PDB entry 5L6T | X-ray diffraction, 2.65 A resolution | chains B and C of the 4 polymer chains in the assembly

[Chain B]
Name: Carbonic anhydrase 2
Source organism: Homo sapiens
Notes: EC 4.2.1.1
UniProtKB: P00918 (CAH2_HUMAN); numbering as in UniProt (aligned over 1-260)
Sequence (260 residues; row label = number of the first residue in the row):
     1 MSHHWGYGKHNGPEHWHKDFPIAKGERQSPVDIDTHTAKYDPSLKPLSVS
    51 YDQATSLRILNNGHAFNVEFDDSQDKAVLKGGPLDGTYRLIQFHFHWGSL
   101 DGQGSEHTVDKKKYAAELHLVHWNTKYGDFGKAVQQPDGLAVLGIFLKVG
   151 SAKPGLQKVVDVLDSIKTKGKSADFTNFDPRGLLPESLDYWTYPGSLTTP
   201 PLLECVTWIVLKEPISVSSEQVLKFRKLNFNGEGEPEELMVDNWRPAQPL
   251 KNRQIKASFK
Not modelled in the structure: 1-3, 220, 233-236, 260
Metal / ion sites: Zn2+ site 1: His4, His64 (shared with QVE_306(C) of chain C); Zn2+ site 2 near His17 (its only coordinating residue here); Zn2+ site 3: Asp34 (shared with 1 residue of chain A); Zn2+ site 4: His36 (shared with 1 residue of chain A); Zn2+ site 5 near Asp72 (its only coordinating residue here); Zn2+ site 6 near Asp75 (its only coordinating residue here); Zn2+ site 7: His94, His96, His119 (shared with 1 residue of chain D); Zn2+ site 8: Asp174 (shared with 1 residue of chain A)
Curated features (UniProtKB/Swiss-Prot):
  - active site: His64 (Proton donor/acceptor)
  - binding site (Zn(2+)): His94, His96, His119
  - binding site (substrate): Thr198, Thr199
  - site: Tyr7 (Fine-tunes the proton-transfer properties of H-64), Asn62 (Fine-tunes the proton-transfer properties of H-64), Asn67 (Fine-tunes the proton-transfer properties of H-64), Gln92 (Involved in the binding of some activators, including histamine and L-histidine)
  - modified residue: Ser2 (N-acetylserine), Ser165 (Phosphoserine), Ser172 (Phosphoserine)
  - natural variant: Lys18 (K18E: In Jogjakarta), Gln92 (Q92P: In OPTB3), His94 (H94Y: In OPTB3 loss of activity), His107 (H107Y: In OPTB3), Gly144 (G144R: In OPTB3), Pro236 (P236H: In Melbourne)
  - mutagenesis: Trp5 (W5A: Impaired activity, not rescued by 4-methylimidazole (4-MI); when associated with W-64), Tyr7 (Y7F: Enhanced activity; Y7H: Reduced proton transfer rate), Asn62 (N62A: Reduced activity; N62D: Strongly reduced activity; N62H: Reduced proton transfer; when associated with A-64; N62L: Reduced activity; N62T: Reduced activity; N62V: Reduced activity), His64 (H64A: Reduced CO(2) hydrase activity, rescued by 4-methylimidazole (4-MI). Reduced proton transfer; when associated with H-62. Enhanced proton transfer; when associated with H-67 ...), Ala65 (A65F: Reduced activity; A65S: 2-fold decrease in enzyme efficiency, as determined by kcat/KM ratio, and efficiently inhibited by chlorzolamide; when associated with Q-67), Asn67 (N67H: Enhanced proton transfer; when associated with A-64; N67L: Reduced activity ...), His94 (H94C/D/E/N/Q: Strongly reduced CO(2) hydrase and p-nitrophenyl acetate esterase activities, impaired stability of zinc binding), Glu106 (E106A/Q: Strongly reduced CO(2) hydrase activity; E106D: Normal CO(2) hydrase activity), Glu117 (E117Q: Strongly reduced activity and sulfonamide affinity), His119 (H119D/N/Q: Reduced activity; H119E: Strongly reduced activity), Val121 (V121A/G/I/L/S: Reduced CO(2) hydrase and p-nitrophenyl acetate esterase activities; V121K/R: Strongly reduced CO(2) hydrase and p-nitrophenyl acetate esterase activities), Val142 (V142F/Y: Strongly impaired activity; V142G: Weakly impaired activity; V142H: Impaired activity), 4 further mutagenesis entries in UniProt

[Chain C]
Name: Aromatic foldamer
Sequence (6 residues; numbered 301 to 306; the number before each row is that of its first residue):
   301 XXXXXX
Modified residues: 4SO (4-sulfamoylbenzoic acid) at position 301, A1IJ4 (4-[3-(aminomethyl)phenoxy]butylcarbamic acid) at position 302, QCL (8-azanyl-4-(2-ethylbutoxy)quinoline-2-carbaldehyde) at position 303, QVS (8-azanyl-4-oxidanyl-quinoline-2-carboxylic acid) at position 304, QUK (8-azanyl-4-(3-azanylpropoxy)quinoline-2-carboxylic acid) at position 305, QVE (8-azanyl-4-(2-hydroxy-2-oxoethyloxy)quinoline-2-carboxylic acid) at position 306
Metal / ion sites: Zn2+ site 1: 4SO_301 (shared with 3 residues of chain A); Zn2+ site 2: QVE_306 (shared with His4(B), His64(B) of chain B)

[Interface between chain B and chain C]
Pairs across the interface (10; chain B residue first):
  His4(B) - QVS_304(C)
  His4(B) - QUK_305(C)
  His4(B) - QVE_306(C)  hydrogen bond (side chain-backbone)
  Trp5(B) - QVE_306(C)  hydrogen bond (side chain-backbone)
  Asp19(B) - QUK_305(C)
  Phe20(B) - QUK_305(C)
  His64(B) - QVE_306(C)  hydrogen bond (side chain-backbone)
  Pro201(B) - QCL_303(C)
  Pro201(B) - QVE_306(C)
  Leu203(B) - QCL_303(C)

[Summary]
Chain B and chain C form an interface of 7 and 4 residues respectively, with 3 hydrogen bonds. Among the polar
pairs are His4(B)-QVE_306(C), Trp5(B)-QVE_306(C) and His64(B)-QVE_306(C).
Here chain B is Carbonic anhydrase 2 (Homo sapiens) and chain C is Aromatic foldamer. Entry 5L6T (Crystal
structure of human carbonic anhydrase II in complex with a quinoline oligoamide foldamer) was determined by
X-ray diffraction.
